Entry 5W5S (X-ray diffraction, 2.28 A resolution); this record covers chains A and D of the 3 polymer chains in the assembly.

# Chain A
Molecule: Hemagglutinin
Organism: Influenza A virus (strain A/Puerto Rico/8/1934 H1N1)
UniProtKB: P03452 (HEMA_I34A1); the construct lacks a stretch of the UniProt sequence, so the offset changes along the chain: 11-54 = UniProt 18-61; 55-83 = UniProt 63-91; 84-95 = UniProt 93-104; 96-125 = UniProt 106-135; 2 more segments
Chain sequence (326 residues; each row starts with the number of its first residue; a row labelled like 125A-125C holds insertion residues (125A, then the next letters in order)):
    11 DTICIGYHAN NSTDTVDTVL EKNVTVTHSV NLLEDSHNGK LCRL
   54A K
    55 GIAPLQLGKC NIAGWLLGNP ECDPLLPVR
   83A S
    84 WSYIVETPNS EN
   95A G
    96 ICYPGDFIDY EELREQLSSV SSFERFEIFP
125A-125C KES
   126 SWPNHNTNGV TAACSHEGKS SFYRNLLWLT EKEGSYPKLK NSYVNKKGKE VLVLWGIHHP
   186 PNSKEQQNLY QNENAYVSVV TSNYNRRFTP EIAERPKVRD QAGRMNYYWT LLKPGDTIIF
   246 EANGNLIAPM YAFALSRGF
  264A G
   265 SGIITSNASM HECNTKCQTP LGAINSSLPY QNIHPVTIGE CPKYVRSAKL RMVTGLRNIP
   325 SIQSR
Unresolved in the structure: 326-329
Disulfides: Cys52-Cys277, Cys64-Cys76, Cys97-Cys139, Cys281-Cys305
Glycans and other covalent adducts: N-acetylglucosamine (NAG) linked to Asn21, Asn33, Asn271, Asn289
Curated features (UniProtKB/Swiss-Prot):
  - site: Arg329 (Cleavage)
  - glycosylation (N-linked (GlcNAc...) asparagine): Asn20, Asn21, Asn33, Asn271, Asn289

# Chain D
Molecule: Ace-PH8-orn-leu-glu-tyr-zcl-glu-trp-leu-ser-bal
Chain sequence (12 residues; numbered 1 to 12; the number before each row is that of its first residue):
     1 XXALEYXEWL SX
Glycans and other covalent adducts: covalent link Ala3-BAL_12
Modified residues: ACE (acetyl group) at position 1, PH8 (5-phenyl-L-norvaline) at position 2, ZCL (3,4-dichloro-L-phenylalanine) at position 7, BAL (beta-alanine) at position 12; Ala3 (L-ornithine; ORN)

# Chain A / chain D interface
Contacting residue pairs (5):
  His18(A) with ZCL_7(D)
  His38(A) with Tyr6(D); ZCL_7(D)
  Val40(A) with PH8_2(D)
  Thr318(A) with Tyr6(D), hydrogen bond
Interface residues without a listed pair, chain A (6 interface residues in all): Ser39, Leu292
Interface residues without a listed pair, chain D (4 interface residues in all): Leu4
Interface features reported in the paper:
  - interface residues, chain A: His18(A)

# In short
6 residues of chain A and 4 residues of chain D are in contact, with 1 hydrogen bond. Its one hydrogen-bonded
contact is Thr318(A)-Tyr6(D). N-acetylglucosamine is covalently linked to Asn21(A), Asn33(A), Asn271(A) and
Asn289(A). The paper reports the interface residue His18(A).
Here chain A is Hemagglutinin (Influenza A virus (strain A/Puerto Rico/8/1934 H1N1)) and chain D is
Ace-PH8-orn-leu-glu-tyr-zcl-glu-trp-leu-ser-bal. Entry 5W5S (Crystal structure of the A/Puerto Rico/8/1934
(H1N1) influenza virus hemagglutinin in complex with cyclic peptide CP141019 ...) was determined by X-ray
diffraction (same publication as 5W5U, 5W6I, 5W6R, 5W6T and 5W6U).
